PDB entry 2ZRW | X-ray diffraction, 2.40 A resolution | chains A and D of the 4 polymer chains in the assembly

# Chain A (and D)
Molecule: Isopentenyl-diphosphate delta-isomerase
Source organism: Sulfolobus shibatae
Notes: EC 5.3.3.2; chain D of this document is another copy of the same molecule, construct and numbering; everything in this record applies to it too
Reference sequence: P61615 (IDI2_SULSH); numbering as in UniProt (aligned over 1-368)
Amino-acid sequence (368 residues; each row starts with the number of its first residue):
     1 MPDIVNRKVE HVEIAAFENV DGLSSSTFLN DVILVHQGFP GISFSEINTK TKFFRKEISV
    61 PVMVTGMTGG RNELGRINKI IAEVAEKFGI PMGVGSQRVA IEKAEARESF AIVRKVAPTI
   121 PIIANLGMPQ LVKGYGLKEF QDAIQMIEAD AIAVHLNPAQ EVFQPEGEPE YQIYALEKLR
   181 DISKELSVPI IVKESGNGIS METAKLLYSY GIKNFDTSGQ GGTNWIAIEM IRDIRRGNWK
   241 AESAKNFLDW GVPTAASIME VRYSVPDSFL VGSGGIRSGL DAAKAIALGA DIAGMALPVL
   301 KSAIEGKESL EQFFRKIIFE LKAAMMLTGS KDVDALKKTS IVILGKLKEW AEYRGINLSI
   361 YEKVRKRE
Unresolved in the structure: 1-2, 367-368
Ion coordination: Mg2+: E161 (together with isopentyl pyrophosphate)
Small-molecule neighbours:
  - FMN (flavin mononucleotide): H11, V12, A15, T65, G66, M67, G95, S96, N125, H155, K193, E194, S195, G196, S218, G222, T223, W225, G274, G275, I276, R277, M295, A296, L297, P298, L300
  - isopentyl pyrophosphate (IPR): I4, R7, K8, H11, S96, R98, G127, Q130, H155, N157, Q160, E161, Q164, S195, W225
Swiss-Prot annotation at these positions:
  - binding site (substrate): R7, K8, S96 to R98, Q160
  - binding site (FMN): T65, G66 to T68, S96, N125, K193, S218, T223, G275 to R277, A296, L297
  - binding site (Mg(2+)): E161
Reported in the primary citation:
  - contacts within the chain: R98-E168 (hydrogen bond)
  - Mg2+ coordination: E161
  - mutagenesis - R7A, K8A, N157A, Q160A, E161A, K193A, E194A: decreased catalytic activity
  - mutagenesis - K193A: decreased binding to FMN

# Chain A / chain D interface
Pairs across the interface (81; chain A residue first):
  I33(A) - W350(D)  hydrophobic
  L34(A) - W250(D)  hydrophobic
  V35(A) - S200(D)
  V35(A) - E202(D)
  V35(A) - R354(D)
  H36(A) - E194(D)  salt bridge
  H36(A) - N197(D)
  H36(A) - G198(D)
  H36(A) - S200(D)  hydrogen bond (backbone-side chain)
  H36(A) - W250(D)  hydrogen bond
  H36(A) - G251(D)
  H36(A) - V252(D)
  Q37(A) - P158(D)
  Q37(A) - S200(D)  hydrogen bond
  Q37(A) - E202(D)  hydrogen bond
  Q37(A) - T203(D)  hydrogen bond
  G38(A) - L156(D)
  G38(A) - P158(D)
  G38(A) - Y171(D)
  G38(A) - E194(D)
  G38(A) - T203(D)  hydrogen bond (backbone-side chain)
  F39(A) - M128(D)  hydrophobic
  F39(A) - L156(D)  hydrophobic
  F39(A) - Y171(D)
  F39(A) - Q172(D)
  F39(A) - I173(D)  hydrophobic
  F39(A) - L176(D)  hydrophobic
  F39(A) - T203(D)
  F39(A) - L206(D)  hydrophobic
  P40(A) - P158(D)  hydrophobic
  P40(A) - Y171(D)
  G41(A) - Y171(D)  hydrogen bond (backbone-backbone)
  G41(A) - Q172(D)
  G41(A) - I173(D)
  I42(A) - Y171(D)  hydrogen bond (backbone-backbone)
  I42(A) - Q172(D)
  S43(A) - P169(D)
  S43(A) - E170(D)  hydrogen bond
  S43(A) - Q172(D)
  F44(A) - P169(D)  hydrogen bond (backbone-backbone)
  E46(A) - Q172(D)
  S278(A) - N246(D)
  L280(A) - N246(D)
  L280(A) - F247(D)  hydrophobic
  L280(A) - W250(D)  hydrophobic
  Q312(A) - W239(D)
  R315(A) - W239(D)
  K316(A) - W239(D)
  K316(A) - S243(D)
  K316(A) - N246(D)
  F319(A) - V162(D)
  F319(A) - F163(D)  hydrophobic
  F319(A) - W239(D)  hydrophobic
  F319(A) - K240(D)
  F319(A) - S243(D)
  E320(A) - S243(D)  hydrogen bond
  E320(A) - N246(D)
  E320(A) - F247(D)
  A323(A) - V162(D)  hydrophobic
  A323(A) - F247(D)  hydrophobic
  A324(A) - F247(D)
  M326(A) - V162(D)  hydrophobic
  M326(A) - P169(D)
  L327(A) - P158(D)
  L327(A) - A159(D)
  L327(A) - W250(D)  hydrophobic
  T328(A) - W250(D)
  S340(A) - E202(D)  hydrogen bond
  S340(A) - R354(D)
  I341(A) - Y353(D)
  V342(A) - W350(D)  hydrophobic
  V342(A) - Y353(D)  hydrophobic
  V342(A) - R354(D)
  I343(A) - Y353(D)
  L344(A) - E349(D)
  L344(A) - W350(D)
  G345(A) - E349(D)  hydrogen bond (backbone-side chain)
  K348(A) - E349(D)
  K348(A) - E352(D)  salt bridge
  L358(A) - Y353(D)  hydrophobic
  E362(A) - Y353(D)  hydrogen bond
Other interface residues (no listed pair), chain D (35 interface residues in all): A175, E242, K346

# Overview
34 residues of chain A and 35 residues of chain D are in contact, with 14 hydrogen bonds and 2 salt bridges.
Polar contacts include H36(A)-E194(D), K348(A)-E352(D) and H36(A)-S200(D). From the paper: R7A, K8A and N157A
of chain A, among others, reduce catalytic activity; Mg2+ coordination by E161(A); 7 substitutions were tested
in all.
Both chains are Isopentenyl-diphosphate delta-isomerase (Sulfolobus shibatae). Entry 2ZRW (Crystal structure
of Sulfolobus shibatae isopentenyl diphosphate isomerase in complex with FMN and IPP) was determined by X-ray
diffraction, deposited together with 2ZRU, 2ZRV, 2ZRX, 2ZRY and 2ZRZ.
